2CET - chain A; structure by X-ray diffraction, 1.97 A resolution.

== Chain A ==
Protein: Beta-glucosidase A
Source organism: Thermotoga maritima
Notes: EC 3.2.1.21
Reference sequence: Q08638 (BGLA_THEMA); numbering as in UniProt (aligned over 2-446)
Amino-acid sequence (468 residues; numbered -21 to 446; the number before each row is that of its first residue; numbers below 1 keep their minus sign (Met-21 is residue -21)):
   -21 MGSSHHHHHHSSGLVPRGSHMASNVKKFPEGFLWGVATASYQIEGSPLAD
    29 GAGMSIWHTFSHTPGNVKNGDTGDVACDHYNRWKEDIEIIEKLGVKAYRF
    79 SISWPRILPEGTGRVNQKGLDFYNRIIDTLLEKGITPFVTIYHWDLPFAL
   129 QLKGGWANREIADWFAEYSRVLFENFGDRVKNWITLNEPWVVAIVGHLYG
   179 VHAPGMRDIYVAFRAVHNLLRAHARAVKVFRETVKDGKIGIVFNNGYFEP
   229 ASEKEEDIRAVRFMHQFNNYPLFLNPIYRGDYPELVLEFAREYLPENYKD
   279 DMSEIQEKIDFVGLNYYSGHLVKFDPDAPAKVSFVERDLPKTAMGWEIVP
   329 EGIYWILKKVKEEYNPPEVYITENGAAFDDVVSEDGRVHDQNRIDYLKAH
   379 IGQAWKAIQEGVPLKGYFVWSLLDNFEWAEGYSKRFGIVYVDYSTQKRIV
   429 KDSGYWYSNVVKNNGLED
Unresolved in the structure: -21 to 2, 232-236, 305-307, 446
UniProt features mapped onto this chain:
  - active site: Glu166 (Proton donor), Glu351 (Nucleophile)
Small-molecule neighbours: PGI ((5R,6R,7S,8S)-5-(hydroxymethyl)-2-(2-phenylethyl)-1,5,6,7,8,8a-hexahydroimidazo[1,2-a]pyridine-6,7,8-triol): Gln20, His121, Trp122, Asn165, Glu166, Val169, His180, Asn222, Asn293, Tyr295, Trp324, Glu351, Trp398, Glu405, Trp406, Phe414

== Summary ==
Bound to chain A: compound PGI. Curated annotation (UniProt) lists active-site residues Glu166 and Glu351.
Chain A is Beta-glucosidase A (Thermotoga maritima); the structure, Beta-glucosidase from Thermotoga maritima
in complex with phenethyl- substituted glucoimidazole, was determined by X-ray diffraction together with 2CEQ,
2CER and 2CES from the same study.
